PDB entry 6WVW | X-ray diffraction, 2.11 A resolution | chains A and B of the 4 polymer chains in the assembly

Chain A:
Name: Vesicle-associated membrane protein 2
Source organism: Rattus norvegicus
Reference sequence: P63045 (VAMP2_RAT); residues 28-89 here = UniProt positions 28-89
Chain sequence (63 residues; each row starts with the number of its first residue):
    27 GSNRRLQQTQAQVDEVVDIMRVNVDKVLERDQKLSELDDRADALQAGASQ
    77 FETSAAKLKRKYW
Disordered / not traced: 27
Construct notes: expression tag (27)
Curated features (UniProtKB/Swiss-Prot):
  - site ((Microbial infection) Cleavage): Gln58, Lys59, Lys59, Leu60, Arg66, Ala67, Gln76, Phe77, Ala81, Ala82

Chain B:
Name: Syntaxin-1A
Source organism: Rattus norvegicus
Reference sequence: P32851 (STX1A_RAT); residue numbers follow UniProt; this construct covers 191-256
Chain sequence (66 residues; numbered 191 to 256; the number before each row is that of its first residue):
   191 ALSEIETRHSEIIKLENSIRELHDMFMDMAMLVESQGEMIDRIEYNVEHA
   241 VDYVERAVSDTKKAVK
Metal / ion sites: Ca2+ site 1: Glu238 (shared with 1 residue of chain F); Ca2+ site 2: Asp250 (shared with 1 residue of chain F)
Curated features (UniProtKB/Swiss-Prot):
  - site: Lys253, Ala254 (Microbial infection: Cleavage)
  - cross-link (Glycyl lysine isopeptide (Lys-Gly)): Lys252 (interchain with G-Cter in SUMO), Lys253 (interchain with G-Cter in SUMO), Lys256 (interchain with G-Cter in SUMO)

How chain A and chain B interact:
Pairs across the interface - 53 pairs, chain A then chain B:
  Leu32(A) with Glu201(B); Ile202(B), hydrophobic; Leu205(B), hydrophobic
  Gln33(A) with Glu201(B), hydrogen bond
  Thr35(A) with Leu205(B)
  Gln36(A) with Glu201(B), hydrogen bond; Lys204(B), hydrogen bond; Leu205(B)
  Val39(A) with Leu205(B), hydrophobic; Ser208(B); Ile209(B), hydrophobic
  Asp40(A) with Ser208(B)
  Val42(A) with Leu212(B), hydrophobic
  Val43(A) with Leu212(B), hydrophobic; Met215(B)
  Met46(A) with Leu212(B), hydrophobic; Met215(B), hydrophobic; Phe216(B), hydrophobic
  Asn49(A) with Met219(B)
  Val50(A) with Met219(B), hydrophobic
  Val53(A) with Met219(B), hydrophobic; Leu222(B), hydrophobic; Gln226(B), hydrogen bond (backbone-side chain)
  Leu54(A) with Leu222(B), hydrophobic
  Arg56(A) with Gln226(B), hydrogen bond; Ile230(B)
  Asp57(A) with Gln226(B); Met229(B)
  Leu60(A) with Gln226(B); Met229(B); Ile230(B), hydrophobic; Ile233(B)
  Ser61(A) with Met229(B)
  Leu63(A) with Ile233(B), hydrophobic
  Asp64(A) with Arg232(B), salt bridge; Ile233(B)
  Ala67(A) with Asn236(B)
  Gln71(A) with Asn236(B); Ala240(B); Tyr243(B)
  Ala74(A) with Ala240(B); Tyr243(B), hydrophobic; Val244(B), hydrophobic
  Ser75(A) with Tyr243(B)
  Phe77(A) with Ala247(B), hydrophobic
  Glu78(A) with Tyr243(B); Arg246(B); Ala247(B)
  Ala81(A) with Ala247(B); Asp250(B)
  Ala82(A) with Asp250(B)
  Lys85(A) with Asp250(B)
  Tyr88(A) with Ala254(B)
Interface residues without a listed pair, chain A (36 interface residues in all): Ser28, Asn29, Arg47, Asp68, Leu70, Leu84, Trp89
Interface residues without a listed pair, chain B (32 interface residues in all): Arg198, Glu211, Val223, Ser225, Val237, His239, Thr251, Lys253

Overview:
36 residues of chain A and 32 residues of chain B are in contact, with 5 hydrogen bonds and 1 salt bridge.
Polar contacts include Asp64(A)-Arg232(B), Gln33(A)-Glu201(B) and Gln36(A)-Glu201(B).
Here chain A is Vesicle-associated membrane protein 2 and chain B is Syntaxin-1A, both from Rattus norvegicus.
Entry 6WVW (Crystal structure of the R59P-SNAP25 containing SNARE complex) was determined by X-ray
diffraction.
